6URG - chains A and C of the 4 polymer chains in the assembly; structure by electron microscopy, 3.00 A resolution.

== Chain A ==
Molecule: Cleavage and polyadenylation specificity factor subunit 1
Organism: Homo sapiens
UniProt: Q10570 (CPSF1_HUMAN); residue numbers follow UniProt; this construct covers 1-1443
Amino-acid sequence (1443 residues; each row starts with the number of its first residue):
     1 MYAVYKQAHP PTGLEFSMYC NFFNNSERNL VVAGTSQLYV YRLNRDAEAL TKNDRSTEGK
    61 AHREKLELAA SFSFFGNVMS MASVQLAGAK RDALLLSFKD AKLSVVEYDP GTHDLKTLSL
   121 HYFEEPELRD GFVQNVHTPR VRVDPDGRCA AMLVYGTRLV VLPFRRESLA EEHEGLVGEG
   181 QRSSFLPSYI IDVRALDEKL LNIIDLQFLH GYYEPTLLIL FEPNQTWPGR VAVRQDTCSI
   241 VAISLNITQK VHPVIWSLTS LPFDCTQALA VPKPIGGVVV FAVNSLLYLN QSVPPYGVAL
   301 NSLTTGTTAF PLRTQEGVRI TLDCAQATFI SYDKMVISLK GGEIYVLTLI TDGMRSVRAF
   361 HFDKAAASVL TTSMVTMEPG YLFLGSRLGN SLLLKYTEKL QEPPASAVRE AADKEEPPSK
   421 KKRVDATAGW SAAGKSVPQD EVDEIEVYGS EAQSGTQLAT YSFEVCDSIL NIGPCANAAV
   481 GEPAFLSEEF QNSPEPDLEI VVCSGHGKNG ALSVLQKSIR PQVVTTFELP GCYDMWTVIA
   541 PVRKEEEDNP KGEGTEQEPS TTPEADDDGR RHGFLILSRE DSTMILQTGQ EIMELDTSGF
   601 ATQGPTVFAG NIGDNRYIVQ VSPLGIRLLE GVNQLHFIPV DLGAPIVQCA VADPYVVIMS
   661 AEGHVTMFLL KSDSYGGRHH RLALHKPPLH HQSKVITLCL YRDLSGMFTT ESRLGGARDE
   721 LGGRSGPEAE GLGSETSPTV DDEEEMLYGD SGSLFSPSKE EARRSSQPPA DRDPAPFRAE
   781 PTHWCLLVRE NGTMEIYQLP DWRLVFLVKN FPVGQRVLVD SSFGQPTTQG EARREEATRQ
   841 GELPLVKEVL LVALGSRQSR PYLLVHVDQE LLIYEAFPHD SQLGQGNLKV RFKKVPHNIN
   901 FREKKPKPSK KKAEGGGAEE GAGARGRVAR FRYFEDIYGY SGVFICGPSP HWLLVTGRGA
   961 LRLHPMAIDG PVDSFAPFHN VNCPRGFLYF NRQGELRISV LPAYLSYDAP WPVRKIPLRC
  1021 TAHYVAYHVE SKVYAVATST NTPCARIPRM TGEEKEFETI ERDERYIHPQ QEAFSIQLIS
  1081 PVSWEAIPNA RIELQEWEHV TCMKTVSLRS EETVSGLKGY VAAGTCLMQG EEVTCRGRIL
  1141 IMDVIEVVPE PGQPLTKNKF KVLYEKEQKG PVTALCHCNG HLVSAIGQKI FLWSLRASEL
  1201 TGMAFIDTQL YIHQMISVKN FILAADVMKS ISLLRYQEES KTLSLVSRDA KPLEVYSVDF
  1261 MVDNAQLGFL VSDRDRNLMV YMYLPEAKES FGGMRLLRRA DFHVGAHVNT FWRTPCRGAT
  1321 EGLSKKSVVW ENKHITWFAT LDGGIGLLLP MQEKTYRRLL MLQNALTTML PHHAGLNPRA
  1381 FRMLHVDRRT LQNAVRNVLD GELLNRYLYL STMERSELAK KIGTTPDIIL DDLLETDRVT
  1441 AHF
Disordered / not traced: 50-62, 166-182, 401-457, 542-569, 674-678, 712-779, 823-842, 904-925, 1318-1328
UniProt features mapped onto this chain:
  - motif: Lys893 to Pro908 (Nuclear localization signal)
  - modified residue (Phosphoserine): Ser756, Ser766
  - natural variant: Tyr5 to Phe1443 (deletion: In MYP27), Gln620 to Phe1443 (deletion: In MYP27), Asp1275 (D1275Y: In MYP27; uncertain significance)

== Chain C ==
Molecule: Cleavage and polyadenylation specificity factor subunit 4
Organism: Homo sapiens
UniProt: O95639 (CPSF4_HUMAN), isoform O95639-2; numbering as in UniProt (aligned over 1-244)
Amino-acid sequence (250 residues; each row starts with the number of its first residue):
     1 MQEIIASVDH IKFDLEIAVE QQLGAQPLPF PGMDKSGAAV CEFFLKAACG KGGMCPFRHI
    61 SGEKTVVCKH WLRGLCKKGD QCEFLHEYDM TKMPECYFYS KFGECSNKEC PFLHIDPESK
   121 IKDCPWYDRG FCKHGPLCRH RHTRRVICVN YLVGFCPEGP SCKFMHPRFE LPMGTTEQPP
   181 LPQQTQPPAK QRTPQVIGVM QSQNSSAGNR GPRPLEQVTC YKCGEKGHYA NRCTKGHLAF
   241 LSGQHHHHHH
Disordered / not traced: 61-250
Differences from the reference sequence: expression tag (245-250)
Metal / ion sites: Zn2+: Cys41, Cys55, His59
UniProt features mapped onto this chain:
  - zinc finger: Lys35 to Ser61 (C3H1-type 1), Gly62 to Asp89 (C3H1-type 2), Met90 to Pro117 (C3H1-type 3), Glu118 to His142 (C3H1-type 4), Thr143 to Phe169 (C3H1-type 5)
  - modified residue: Ser202 (Phosphoserine)

== Interface between chain A and chain C ==
Contacting residue pairs (48):
  Leu498(A) with Ile5(C), hydrophobic
  Tyr1027(A) with Met1(C)
  Val1029(A) with Met1(C), hydrophobic; Ile4(C), hydrophobic
  Thr1105(A) with Met1(C)
  Ser1107(A) with Met1(C)
  His1177(A) with Glu3(C)
  Val1218(A) with Val8(C), hydrophobic
  Lys1219(A) with Val8(C); Ile11(C), hydrogen bond (side chain-backbone); Phe13(C); Glu16(C), salt bridge
  Phe1221(A) with Leu15(C), hydrophobic; Val19(C), hydrophobic
  Arg1235(A) with Val19(C)
  Gln1237(A) with Ala39(C); Val40(C); Glu42(C)
  Ser1240(A) with Val40(C)
  Thr1242(A) with Ala38(C); Val40(C)
  Ser1244(A) with Ala38(C); Ala39(C)
  Val1262(A) with Phe13(C), hydrophobic
  Asn1264(A) with Ile11(C)
  Ala1265(A) with Phe13(C); Asp14(C), hydrogen bond (backbone-backbone)
  Gln1266(A) with Phe13(C)
  Leu1267(A) with Phe13(C), hydrophobic; Leu15(C), hydrophobic
  Tyr1283(A) with Leu15(C), hydrophobic
  Pro1285(A) with Leu23(C)
  Glu1286(A) with Leu23(C)
  Gly1292(A) with Gly24(C); Gln26(C)
  Trp1312(A) with Gln2(C)
  Arg1313(A) with Gln2(C), hydrogen bond (backbone-side chain); Ala6(C)
  Thr1314(A) with Ile5(C); Ala6(C)
  Pro1315(A) with Ile5(C); Ala6(C)
  Asn1332(A) with His10(C), hydrogen bond; Ile11(C)
  His1334(A) with Ala6(C); Ser7(C); Val8(C); Ile11(C)
Other interface residues (no listed pair), chain A (37 interface residues in all): Val480, Leu1117, Leu1233, Leu1243, Leu1245, Asp1263, Phe1269, Phe1291
Other interface residues (no listed pair), chain C (26 interface residues in all): Lys12, Ala18, Gly37, Arg58

== In short ==
Chain A and chain C form an interface of 37 and 26 residues respectively; the contacts include 4 hydrogen
bonds and 1 salt bridge. Polar pairs include Lys1219(A)-Glu16(C), Lys1219(A)-Ile11(C) and Arg1313(A)-Gln2(C).
The Zn2+ site is built by Cys41(C), Cys55(C) and His59(C).
Chain A is Cleavage and polyadenylation specificity factor subunit 1 and chain C is Cleavage and
polyadenylation specificity factor subunit 4, both from Homo sapiens; the structure, Cryo-EM structure of
human CPSF160-WDR33-CPSF30-CPSF100 PIM complex, was determined by electron microscopy together with 6URO from
the same study.
